PDB entry 2ZTC | X-ray diffraction, 2.80 A resolution | chains B and D of the 4 polymer chains in the assembly

# Chain B (and D)
Molecule: Holliday junction ATP-dependent DNA helicase ruvA
Source organism: Mycobacterium tuberculosis
Notes: EC 3.6.1.-; chain D of this document is another copy of the same molecule, construct and numbering; everything in this record applies to it too
Reference sequence: P66744 (RUVA_MYCTU); residues 1-196 here = UniProt positions 1-196
Amino-acid sequence (212 residues; each row starts with the number of its first residue; numbers below 1 keep their minus sign (Met-15 is residue -15)):
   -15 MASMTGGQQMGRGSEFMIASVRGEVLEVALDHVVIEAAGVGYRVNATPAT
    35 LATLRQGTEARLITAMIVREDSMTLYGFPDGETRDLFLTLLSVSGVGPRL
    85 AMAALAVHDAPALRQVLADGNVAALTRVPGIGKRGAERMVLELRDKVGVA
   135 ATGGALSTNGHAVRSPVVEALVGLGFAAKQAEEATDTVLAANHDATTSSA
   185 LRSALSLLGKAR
Not modelled in the structure: -15 to -6, 132-144, 195-196 (chain D: -15 to -6, 132-144, 196)
Construct notes: expression tag (-15 to 0)

# Interface between chain B and chain D
Residue-residue contacts - 46 pairs, chain B then chain D:
  Glu-1(B) - Arg27(D)
  Glu-1(B) - Asn29(D)
  Glu-1(B) - Thr58(D)
  Phe0(B) - Arg27(D)
  Phe0(B) - Met57(D)
  Met1(B) - Gly25(D)
  Met1(B) - Tyr26(D)
  Met1(B) - Arg27(D)  hydrogen bond (backbone-backbone)
  Met1(B) - Met57(D)
  Ile2(B) - Val24(D)  hydrophobic
  Ile2(B) - Gly25(D)
  Ala3(B) - Gly25(D)  hydrogen bond (backbone-backbone)
  Ser4(B) - Leu10(D)
  Ser4(B) - Val24(D)
  Ser4(B) - Gly25(D)  hydrogen bond (backbone-backbone)
  Val5(B) - Gly23(D)
  Arg6(B) - Glu20(D)  salt bridge
  Arg6(B) - Gly23(D)  hydrogen bond (backbone-backbone)
  Ala21(B) - Gly23(D)
  Tyr26(B) - Val24(D)
  Arg45(B) - Leu10(D)
  Arg45(B) - Glu20(D)  salt bridge
  Val52(B) - Asp55(D)
  Val52(B) - Ser56(D)
  Val52(B) - Met57(D)
  Arg53(B) - Glu54(D)
  Arg53(B) - Asp55(D)  salt bridge
  Glu54(B) - Glu54(D)
  Glu54(B) - Asp55(D)
  Met57(B) - Met57(D)  hydrophobic
  Pro150(B) - Leu14(D)
  Ala154(B) - Leu14(D)  hydrophobic
  Leu158(B) - Ala87(D)
  Leu158(B) - Ala90(D)  hydrophobic
  Leu158(B) - Pro113(D)
  Gly159(B) - Pro113(D)
  Phe160(B) - Pro113(D)  hydrophobic
  Thr181(B) - Leu14(D)
  Leu185(B) - Leu14(D)
  Leu185(B) - Pro32(D)  hydrophobic
  Arg186(B) - Ala36(D)
  Leu189(B) - Pro32(D)  hydrophobic
  Leu189(B) - Ala90(D)
  Leu192(B) - Arg111(D)
  Gly193(B) - Val91(D)
  Gly193(B) - His92(D)
Also at the interface, not in a pair above, chain B (29 interface residues in all): Ala22, Met50, Val151
Also at the interface, not in a pair above, chain D (26 interface residues in all): Val18, Ala22, Met50, Leu59

# In short
The interface between chain B and chain D involves 29 residues on one side and 26 on the other; the contacts
include 4 hydrogen bonds and 3 salt bridges. Polar contacts include Arg6(B)-Glu20(D), Arg45(B)-Glu20(D) and
Arg53(B)-Asp55(D).
Both chains are Holliday junction ATP-dependent DNA helicase ruvA (Mycobacterium tuberculosis). Entry 2ZTC
(MtRuvA Form II) was determined by X-ray diffraction, deposited together with 2ZTD and 2ZTE.
